9CMS - chains A and B; structure by X-ray diffraction, 2.00 A resolution.

# Chain A (and B)
Molecule: 3C-like proteinase nsp5
Source organism: Severe acute respiratory syndrome coronavirus 2
Notes: EC 3.4.22.69; chain B of this document is another copy of the same molecule, construct and numbering; everything in this record applies to it too
UniProt: P0DTD1 (R1AB_SARS2); residues 1-306 here correspond to UniProt positions 3264-3569 (UniProt number = residue number + 3263)
Amino-acid sequence (306 residues; row label = number of the first residue in the row):
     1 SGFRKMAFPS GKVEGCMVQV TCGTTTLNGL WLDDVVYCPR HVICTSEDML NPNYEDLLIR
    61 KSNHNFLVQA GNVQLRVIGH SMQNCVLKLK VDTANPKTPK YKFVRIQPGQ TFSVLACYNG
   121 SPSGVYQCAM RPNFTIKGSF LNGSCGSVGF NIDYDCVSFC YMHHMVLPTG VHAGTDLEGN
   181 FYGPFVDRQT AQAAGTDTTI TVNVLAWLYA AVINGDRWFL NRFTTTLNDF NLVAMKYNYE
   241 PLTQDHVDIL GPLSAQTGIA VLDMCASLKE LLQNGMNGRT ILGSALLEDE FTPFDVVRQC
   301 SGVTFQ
Not modelled in the structure: 302-306 (chain B: 1-2, 282-283, 303-306)
Differences from the reference sequence: engineered mutation Val-166 (Glu3429 in P0DTD1)
Small-molecule neighbours: ensitrelvir (7YY; 6-[(6-chloranyl-2-methyl-indazol-5-yl)amino]-3-[(1-methyl-1,2,4-triazol-3-yl)methyl]-1-[[2,4,5-tris(fluoranyl)phenyl]methyl]-1,3,5-triazine-2,4-dione): Thr-24, Thr-25, Thr-26, Leu-27, His-41, Met-49, Tyr-54, Phe-140, Leu-141, Asn-142, Gly-143, Ser-144, Cys-145, His-163, His-164, Met-165, Val-166, His-172, Asp-187, Arg-188, Gln-189
Curated features (UniProtKB/Swiss-Prot):
  - active site: His-41 (For 3CL-PRO activity), Cys-145 (Nucleophile)
  - site: Gln-306 (Cleavage)
  - cross-link (Glycyl lysine isopeptide (Lys-Gly)): Lys-5 (interchain with G-Cter in ubiquitin), Lys-90 (interchain with G-Cter in ubiquitin)

# Chain A / chain B interface
Pairs across the interface (69):
  Ser-1(A) / Gly-138(B)
  Ser-1(A) / Ser-139(B)
  Ser-1(A) / Phe-140(B)  hydrogen bond (backbone-backbone)
  Ser-1(A) / Leu-141(B)
  Ser-1(A) / Val-166(B)
  Ser-1(A) / Gly-170(B)  hydrogen bond (side chain-backbone)
  Ser-1(A) / His-172(B)  hydrogen bond
  Gly-2(A) / Gly-138(B)
  Gly-2(A) / Ser-139(B)
  Phe-3(A) / Gly-138(B)
  Arg-4(A) / Lys-5(B)
  Arg-4(A) / Tyr-126(B)
  Arg-4(A) / Gln-127(B)  hydrogen bond (side chain-backbone)
  Arg-4(A) / Cys-128(B)
  Arg-4(A) / Lys-137(B)  hydrogen bond (side chain-backbone)
  Arg-4(A) / Glu-290(B)  salt bridge
  Lys-5(A) / Arg-4(B)
  Lys-5(A) / Tyr-126(B)
  Met-6(A) / Gly-124(B)
  Met-6(A) / Val-125(B)
  Met-6(A) / Tyr-126(B)  hydrophobic
  Met-6(A) / Ser-139(B)
  Ala-7(A) / Gly-124(B)
  Ala-7(A) / Val-125(B)  hydrogen bond (backbone-backbone)
  Phe-8(A) / Val-125(B)
  Pro-9(A) / Ser-10(B)
  Pro-9(A) / Glu-14(B)
  Pro-9(A) / Pro-122(B)
  Pro-9(A) / Ser-123(B)
  Pro-9(A) / Gly-124(B)
  Ser-10(A) / Pro-9(B)
  Ser-10(A) / Ser-10(B)  hydrogen bond (backbone-side chain)
  Ser-10(A) / Glu-14(B)  hydrogen bond (backbone-side chain)
  Gly-11(A) / Gly-11(B)
  Gly-11(A) / Glu-14(B)  hydrogen bond (backbone-side chain)
  Lys-12(A) / Glu-14(B)  salt bridge
  Glu-14(A) / Pro-9(B)
  Glu-14(A) / Ser-10(B)  hydrogen bond (side chain-backbone)
  Glu-14(A) / Gly-11(B)  hydrogen bond (side chain-backbone)
  Pro-122(A) / Pro-9(B)
  Ser-123(A) / Pro-9(B)
  Ser-123(A) / Arg-298(B)  hydrogen bond (backbone-side chain)
  Gly-124(A) / Met-6(B)
  Gly-124(A) / Ala-7(B)
  Gly-124(A) / Pro-9(B)
  Gly-124(A) / Arg-298(B)
  Val-125(A) / Met-6(B)
  Val-125(A) / Ala-7(B)  hydrogen bond (backbone-backbone)
  Val-125(A) / Phe-8(B)
  Val-125(A) / Pro-9(B)  hydrophobic
  Val-125(A) / Val-125(B)  hydrophobic
  Tyr-126(A) / Arg-4(B)
  Gln-127(A) / Arg-4(B)  hydrogen bond (backbone-side chain)
  Cys-128(A) / Arg-4(B)
  Lys-137(A) / Arg-4(B)  hydrogen bond (backbone-side chain)
  Ser-139(A) / Arg-4(B)
  Ser-139(A) / Met-6(B)
  Ser-139(A) / Gln-299(B)  hydrogen bond
  Leu-141(A) / Gln-299(B)
  Leu-141(A) / Ser-301(B)
  Leu-141(A) / Gly-302(B)
  Thr-280(A) / Leu-286(B)
  Gly-283(A) / Leu-286(B)
  Ala-285(A) / Leu-286(B)  hydrophobic
  Glu-290(A) / Arg-4(B)  salt bridge
  Arg-298(A) / Leu-141(B)
  Gln-299(A) / Ser-139(B)  hydrogen bond
  Gln-299(A) / Leu-141(B)
  Ser-301(A) / Leu-141(B)
Other interface residues (no listed pair), chain A (32 interface residues in all): Leu-115, Gly-138
Other interface residues (no listed pair), chain B (32 interface residues in all): Leu-115, Cys-300

# Overview
Chain A and chain B each contribute 32 residues to their interface; the contacts include 17 hydrogen bonds and
3 salt bridges. Polar contacts include Arg-4(A)/Glu-290(B), Lys-12(A)/Glu-14(B) and Ser-1(A)/Gly-170(B).
Ligands of chain A: ensitrelvir. UniProt lists active-site residues His-41(A) and Cys-145(A) on chain A.
Chain A and chain B are both 3C-like proteinase nsp5 (Severe acute respiratory syndrome coronavirus 2); the
structure, Room-temperature X-ray structure of SARS-CoV-2 main protease drug resistant mutant (E166V) in
complex with ensitrelvir (ESV), was determined by X-ray diffraction together with 9CMJ, 9CMN and 9CMU from the
same study.
